PDB entry 5ZVS | electron microscopy, 3.80 A resolution | chains G and 2 of the 12 polymer chains in the assembly

# Chain G
Name: VP3
From: Grass carp reovirus
UniProtKB: Q9E3V8 (Q9E3V8_9REOV); residue numbers follow UniProt; this construct covers 1-1214
Sequence (1214 residues; each row starts with the number of its first residue):
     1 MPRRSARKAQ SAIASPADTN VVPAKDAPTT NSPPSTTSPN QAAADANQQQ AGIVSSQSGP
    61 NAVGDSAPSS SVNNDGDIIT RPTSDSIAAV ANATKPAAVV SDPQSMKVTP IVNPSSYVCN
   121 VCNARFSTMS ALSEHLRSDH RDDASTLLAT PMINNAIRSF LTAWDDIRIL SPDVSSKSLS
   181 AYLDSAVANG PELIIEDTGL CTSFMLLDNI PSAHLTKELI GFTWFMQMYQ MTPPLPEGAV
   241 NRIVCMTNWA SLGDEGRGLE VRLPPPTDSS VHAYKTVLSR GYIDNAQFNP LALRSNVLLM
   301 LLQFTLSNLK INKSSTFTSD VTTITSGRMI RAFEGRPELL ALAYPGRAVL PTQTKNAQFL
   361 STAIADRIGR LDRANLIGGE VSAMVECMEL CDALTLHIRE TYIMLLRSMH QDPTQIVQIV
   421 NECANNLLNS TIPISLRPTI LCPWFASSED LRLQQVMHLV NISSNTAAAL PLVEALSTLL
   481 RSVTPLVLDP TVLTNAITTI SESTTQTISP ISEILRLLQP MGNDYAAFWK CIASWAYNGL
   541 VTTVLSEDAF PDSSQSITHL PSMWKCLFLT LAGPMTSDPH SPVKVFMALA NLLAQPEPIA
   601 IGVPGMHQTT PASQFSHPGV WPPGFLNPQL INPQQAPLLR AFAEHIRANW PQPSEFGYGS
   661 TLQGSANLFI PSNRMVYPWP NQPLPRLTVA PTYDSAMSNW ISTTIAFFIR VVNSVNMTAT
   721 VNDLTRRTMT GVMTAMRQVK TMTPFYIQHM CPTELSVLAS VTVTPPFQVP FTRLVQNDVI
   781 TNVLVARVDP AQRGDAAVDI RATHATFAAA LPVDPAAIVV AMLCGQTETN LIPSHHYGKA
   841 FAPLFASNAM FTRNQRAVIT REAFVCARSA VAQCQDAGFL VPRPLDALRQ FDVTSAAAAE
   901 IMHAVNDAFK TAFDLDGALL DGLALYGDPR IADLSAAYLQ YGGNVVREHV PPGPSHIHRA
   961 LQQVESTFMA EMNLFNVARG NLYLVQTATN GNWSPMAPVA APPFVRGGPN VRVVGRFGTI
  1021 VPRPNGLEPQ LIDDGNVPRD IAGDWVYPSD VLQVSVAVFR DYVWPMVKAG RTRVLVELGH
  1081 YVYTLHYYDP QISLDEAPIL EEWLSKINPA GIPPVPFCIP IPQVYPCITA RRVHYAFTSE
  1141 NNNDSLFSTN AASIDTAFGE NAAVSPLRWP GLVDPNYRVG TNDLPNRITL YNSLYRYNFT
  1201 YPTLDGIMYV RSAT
Unresolved in the structure: 1-146, 334-336, 1212-1214

# Chain 2
Name: VP2
From: Grass carp reovirus
UniProtKB: Q9E3V9 (Q9E3V9_9REOV); residue numbers follow UniProt; this construct covers 1-1274
Sequence (1274 residues; row label = number of the first residue in the row):
     1 MEELFNALPQ PLQQLSLALA GEIPLTDHIF EQAASTWHVQ PRSLTYKLLD HIPFATPVVV
    61 PPSIYHSLDW SKCFAVNQDR VERIPTIDNP DDVYVPNSDI GPLLTSLHTI PDYGFLHPTI
   121 ENDATTLRAE RARCASTFYK IASSQARQVK LDPIRMLGFL LLVQARPRVP SGLVTDQPTR
   181 RDPTLSPALH AIWQVMQYYK VAGVYYAPAL VVPSGAIWWI PPPGKRNVVS VQYLLTDLIS
   241 LAILAHMTDM SPTLELTGVL MYLRAASSHS YAYTLLQMKS VFPALSLRSM YRNKGFGGKA
   301 PAIEWTEPRS KYKFRWTGVT QLHDGLRPRS PSMDVPTLET LAKYELVDIG HTIIRERNAH
   361 PQHNHDSVRF VRDVMALTSG MYLVRQPTMS VLREYSQVPD IKDPIPPSAW TGPIGNVRYL
   421 LPSVQGPARH LYDTWRAAAR QIAQDPQWHD PLNQAIMRAQ YVTARGGSSA SLKFALKVTG
   481 IVLPEYDDSK VKKSSKIYQA AQIARIAFML LIAAIHAEVT MGIRNQVQRR ARSIMPLNVI
   541 QQAISAPHTL VANYINKHMN LSTTSGSVVT DKVIPLILYA STPPNTVVNV DIKACDASIT
   601 YNYFLSVICG AMHEGFEVGN ADAAFMGVPS TIVSDRRSPV APYSRPISGL QTMVQHLADL
   661 YAAGFRYSVS DAFSSGNKFS FPTSTFPSGS TATSTEHTAN NSTMMEYFLN VHAPSHVKSA
   721 SLKRILTDMT IQRNYVCQGD DGILLLPHEA ASKISADDMN ELLTCLRDYG QLFGWNYDID
   781 WSDTAEYLKL YALMGCRIPN TSRHPPVGKE YAAPQTDEIW PSLIDIVIGH HLNGVTDVLN
   841 WREWLRFSWA FACYSSRGGY TNPRGQSFSA QYPWWTFVYL GIPPILLPGQ TPFIHSCYMP
   901 PGDQGMFSIL NGWRDWLISH ASTTLPPLRH NHPVWGLSDV PSLLSQFGVY AGYHAAQHYR
   961 RPKPAPETAS SDSINQITSD LTEYLFYDSA LKARVMKGRY NWERLSSSLS LNVGSRVPSL
  1021 FDVPGKWVAA GRDAEKPPPS SVEDMFTSLN RCIRRPTHSF SRLLELYLRV HVALGESIPL
  1081 AIDPDVPQVA GADPANDDHW FKYTCLGDIP SATRNYFGES LFVGRVVSGL DVEAVDATLL
  1141 RLKILGAPPE AFIAVLNGIG MSDSEAHQIA GRISLANAQL VQIARVVHLS IPSSWMTLNT
  1201 GPYIHHHAYD FKPGITQPSA KSRDKSIWMS PILKLLCTSY AMTVAGPVRT SIVTEIDGSA
  1261 AALSGNLRVW MRDV
Unresolved in the structure: 1-2, 526-537, 560-567, 688-693, 1274
Glycans and other covalent adducts: covalent link Lys-496/Tyr-498
From the paper describing this entry:
  - conformationally variable residues (order/disorder transition): Asp-488 to Lys-492, Asn-560 to Ser-567, Ser-688 to Thr-693, Lys-963 to Ser-979

# Interface between chain G and chain 2
Pairs across the interface - 4 pairs, chain G then chain 2:
  Leu-148(G) with Pro-1218(2), hydrophobic
  Pro-151(G) with Ser-1259(2)
  Thr-504(G) with Arg-1223(2); Asp-1224(2)
Interface residues without a listed pair, chain G (5 interface residues in all): Thr-150, Thr-505
Interface residues without a listed pair, chain 2 (6 interface residues in all): Ala-1261, Ala-1262

# Summary
Chain G and chain 2 form an interface of 5 and 6 residues respectively. From the paper: conformational
variability at Asp-488(2), Asn-560(2) and Ser-688(2) among others.
Here chain G is VP3 and chain 2 is VP2, both from Grass carp reovirus. Entry 5ZVS (Structure of RNA polymerase
complex and genome within a dsRNA virus provides insights into the mechanisms ...) was determined by electron
microscopy together with 5ZVT from the same study.
